Entry 3UP7 (X-ray diffraction, 3.05 A resolution); this record covers chain A.

# Chain A
Protein: Aurora kinase A
From: Homo sapiens
Notes: EC 2.7.11.1
UniProtKB: O14965 (AURKA_HUMAN); residue numbers follow UniProt; this construct covers 123-401
Amino-acid sequence (279 residues; each row starts with the number of its first residue):
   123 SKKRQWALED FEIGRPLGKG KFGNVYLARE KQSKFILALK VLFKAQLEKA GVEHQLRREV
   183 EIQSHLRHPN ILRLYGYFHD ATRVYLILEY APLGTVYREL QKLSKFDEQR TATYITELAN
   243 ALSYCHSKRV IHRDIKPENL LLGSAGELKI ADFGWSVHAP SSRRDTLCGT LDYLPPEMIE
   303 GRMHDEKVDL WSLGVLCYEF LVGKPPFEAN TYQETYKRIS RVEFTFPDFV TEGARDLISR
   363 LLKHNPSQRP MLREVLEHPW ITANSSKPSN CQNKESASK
Not modelled in the structure: 123, 388-401
Sequence notes: engineered mutation Asp-287 (Thr in O14965)
Ligand contacts: 0C9 (2-({2-[(4-carboxyphenyl)amino]pyrimidin-4-yl}amino)benzoic acid): Arg-137, Leu-139, Gly-140, Lys-141, Val-147, Ala-160, Lys-162, Leu-194, Leu-210, Glu-211, Tyr-212, Ala-213, Gly-216, Thr-217, Arg-220, Glu-260, Asn-261, Leu-263, Asp-274
UniProt features mapped onto this chain:
  - region: His-280 to Arg-286, Thr-288 to Leu-293 (Activation segment)
  - active site: Asp-256 (Proton acceptor)
  - binding site (ATP): Lys-143, Lys-162, Glu-211 to Ala-213, Glu-260, Asn-261, Asp-274
  - modified residue: Thr-288 (Phosphothreonine), Ser-342 (Phosphoserine)
  - cross-link: Lys-258 (Glycyl lysine isopeptide (Lys-Gly) (interchain with G-Cter in SUMO2))
  - natural variant: Ser-155 (S155R: In a colorectal adenocarcinoma sample), Val-174 (V174M: In a metastatic melanoma sample)
  - mutagenesis: Lys-162 (K162R: Loss of kinase activity), Phe-165 (F165A: Decreases the interaction with phosphatase type 1 isoforms), Gly-198 (G198N: Reduces interaction with TPX2. Reduces kinase activity tenfold. Promotes interaction with the AURKB binding partners INCENP and BIRC5 that are normally not bound by AURKA), Arg-205 (R205A: Reduces ubiquitination and proteasomal degradation), Asp-274 (D274N: Abolishes cilia disassembly and kinase activity), Thr-288 (T288A: Reduces cilia disassembly and kinase activity; T288D: Mimics phosphorylation state and increases kinase activity), Cys-290 (C290A: Enhances stability; when associated with A-393), Tyr-334 (Y334A: Reduces binding to MYCN), Gln-335 (Q335A: Reduces binding to MYCN), Phe-346 (F346A: Decreases the interaction with phosphatase type 1 isoforms), Cys-393 (C393A: Enhances stability; when associated with A-290)
What the authors report for this chain:
  - binding site for 0C9: Arg-137, Ala-160, Lys-162, Leu-194, Leu-210, Glu-211 to Ala-213, Arg-220, Asp-274
  - contacts within the chain: Lys-162/Asp-274

# Overview
Chain A binds compound 0C9. Curated annotation (UniProt) lists active-site residue Asp-256, 8 ATP-binding
residues and 11 mutagenesis sites. The paper reports a binding site for 0C9 at Arg-137, Ala-160 and Lys-162
among others; contacts within the chain involving Asp-274 and Lys-162.
Chain A is Aurora kinase A (Homo sapiens); the structure, Aurora A in complex with YL1-038-09, was determined
by X-ray diffraction together with 4DEA, 4DEB, 4DED and 4DEE from the same study.
